9I5H - chains G and N of the 17 polymer chains in the assembly; structure by electron microscopy, 2.70 A resolution.

# Chain G (and N)
Protein: Flagellin
Organism: Litorilinea aerophila
Notes: chain N of this document is another copy of the same molecule, construct and numbering; everything in this record applies to it too
UniProtKB: A0A540VDN8 (A0A540VDN8_9CHLR); residues -1 to 181 here correspond to UniProt positions 29-211 (UniProt number = residue number + 30)
Chain sequence (183 residues; each row starts with the number of its first residue; numbers below 1 keep their minus sign (Ile-1 is residue -1)):
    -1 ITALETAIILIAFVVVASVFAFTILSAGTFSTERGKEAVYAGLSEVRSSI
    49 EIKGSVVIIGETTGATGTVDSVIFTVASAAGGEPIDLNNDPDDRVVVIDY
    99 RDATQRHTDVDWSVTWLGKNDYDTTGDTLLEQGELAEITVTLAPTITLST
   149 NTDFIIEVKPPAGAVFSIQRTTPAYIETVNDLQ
What the authors report for this chain:
  - post-translational modification sites: Thr64, Thr143

# Interface between chain G and chain N
Contacting residue pairs (24; chain G residue first):
  Ile-1(G) with Leu8(N)
  Glu3(G) with Phe11(N)
  Ile7(G) with Ala15(N), hydrophobic; Phe18(N), hydrophobic
  Ala10(G) with Ala19(N), hydrophobic
  Val14(G) with Ile22(N), hydrophobic; Leu23(N), hydrophobic
  Phe18(G) with Thr30(N)
  Thr21(G) with Lys34(N)
  Phe28(G) with Tyr38(N), hydrophobic
  Ser29(G) with Leu41(N)
  Arg32(G) with Arg45(N)
  Glu35(G) with Arg45(N), salt bridge
  Asp90(G) with Lys117(N)
  Arg92(G) with Gly116(N); Lys117(N), hydrogen bond (backbone-backbone)
  Val93(G) with Lys117(N)
  Arg99(G) with Ser53(N); Val55(N); Asp179(N), salt bridge
  Asp100(G) with Val177(N)
  Arg104(G) with Ile71(N)
  Asp107(G) with Gly116(N), hydrogen bond (side chain-backbone)
  Glu155(G) with Ser53(N)
Other interface residues (no listed pair), chain G (36 interface residues in all): Leu2, Ile6, Val13, Ala39, Glu43, Asp91, Val95, Ala101, Thr102, Gln103, Thr106, Ile153, Lys157, Pro158, Pro159, Val163, Gln167
Other interface residues (no listed pair), chain N (30 interface residues in all): Val12, Ser16, Gly26, Lys51, Gly52, Ala78, Leu115, Gly131, Leu133, Thr176, Gln181

# Overview
36 residues of chain G face 30 of chain N across their interface; the contacts include 2 hydrogen bonds and 2
salt bridges. Polar pairs include Glu35(G)-Arg45(N), Arg99(G)-Asp179(N) and Asp107(G)-Gly116(N). The paper
reports modification sites Thr64(G) and Thr143(G).
Chain G and chain N are both Flagellin (Litorilinea aerophila); the structure, Structure of the bacterial
archaellum from L. aerophila, was determined by electron microscopy together with 9R50 from the same study.
